Entry 4CZ0 (X-ray diffraction, 3.20 A resolution); this record covers chains A and E of the 6 polymer chains in the assembly.

# Chain A (and E)
Name: Haemagglutinin
From: Influenza A virus (A/MALLARD/SWEDEN/51/2002 (H10N2))
Notes: fragment: ha1, residues 18-335; chain E of this document is another copy of the same molecule, construct and numbering; everything in this record applies to it too
Reference sequence: E0YNJ7 (E0YNJ7_9INFA); the construct lacks a stretch of the UniProt sequence and is renumbered around it, so the offset changes along the chain: 11-127 = UniProt 18-134; 128-158 = UniProt 136-166; 159-261 = UniProt 169-271; 263-276 = UniProt 272-285; 1 more segments
Sequence (318 residues; row label = number of the first residue in the row; note: 1 number in that range is skipped by the numbering (no residue carries it; nothing is unmodelled there); a row labelled like 158A-158B holds insertion residues (158A, then the next letters in order)):
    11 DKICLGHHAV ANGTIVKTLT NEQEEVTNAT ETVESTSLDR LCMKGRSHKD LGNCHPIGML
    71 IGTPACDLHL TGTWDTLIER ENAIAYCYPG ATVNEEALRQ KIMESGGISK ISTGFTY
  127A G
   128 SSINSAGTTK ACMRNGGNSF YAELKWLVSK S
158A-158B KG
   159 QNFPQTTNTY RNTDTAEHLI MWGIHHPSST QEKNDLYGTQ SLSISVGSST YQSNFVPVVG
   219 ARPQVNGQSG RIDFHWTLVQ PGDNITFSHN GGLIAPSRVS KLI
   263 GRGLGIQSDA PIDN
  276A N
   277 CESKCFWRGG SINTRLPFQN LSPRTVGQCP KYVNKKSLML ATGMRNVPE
Disulfide bonds: Cys52-Cys277, Cys64-Cys76, Cys97-Cys139, Cys281-Cys305
Covalently attached groups: N-acetylglucosamine (NAG) linked to Asn38, Asn242

# How chain A and chain E interact
Pairs across the interface - 15 pairs, chain A then chain E:
  Ser203(A) - Val216(E)
  Ser203(A) - Val217(E)  hydrogen bond (side chain-backbone)
  Ser206(A) - Arg220(E)
  Ser206(A) - Pro221(E)
  Ser206(A) - Arg229(E)  hydrogen bond (backbone-side chain)
  Ser207(A) - Pro221(E)
  Ser207(A) - Arg229(E)
  Gln210(A) - Arg220(E)
  Gln210(A) - Arg229(E)
  Gln210(A) - Asp231(E)
  Asn212(A) - Val216(E)
  Asn242(A) - Pro221(E)
  Thr244(A) - Ala219(E)
  Ser246(A) - Gly218(E)
  Ser246(A) - Ala219(E)
Also at the interface, not in a pair above, chain A (11 interface residues in all): Gly205, Ser211, Asp241
Also at the interface, not in a pair above, chain E (9 interface residues in all): Val223

# Overview
Chain A and chain E form an interface of 11 and 9 residues respectively, with 2 hydrogen bonds. Among the
polar pairs are Ser203(A)-Val217(E) and Ser206(A)-Arg229(E). Covalently linked N-acetylglucosamine: at
Asn38(A) and Asn242(A).
Both chains are Haemagglutinin (Influenza A virus (A/MALLARD/SWEDEN/51/2002 (H10N2))). Entry 4CZ0 (Structure
of the A_mallard_Sweden_51_2002 H10 Avian Haemmaglutinin in complex with avian receptor analog Su-3SLN) was
determined by X-ray diffraction together with 4CYV, 4CYW, 4CYZ and 4D00 from the same study.
